PDB entry 8Z82 | electron microscopy, 2.40 A resolution | chains 9 and 0 of the 37 polymer chains in the assembly

# Chain 9
Molecule: Antenna complex, alpha/beta subunit
From: Halorhodospira halophila
UniProtKB: A1WXF8 (A1WXF8_HALHL); residues 1-67 here = UniProt positions 1-67
Sequence (67 residues; numbered 1 to 67; the number before each row is that of its first residue):
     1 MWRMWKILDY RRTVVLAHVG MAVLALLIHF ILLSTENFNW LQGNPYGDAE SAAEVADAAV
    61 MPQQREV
Not modelled in the structure: 47-67
Differences from the reference sequence: conflict Asn37 (Ser in A1WXF8), Gln42 (Glu in A1WXF8), Asp48 (Asn in A1WXF8), Asp57 (Glu in A1WXF8)
Bound ions: bacteriochlorophyll a Mg site 1 near His18 (its only coordinating residue here); bacteriochlorophyll a Mg site 2 near His29 (its only coordinating residue here)
Residues lining bound ligands:
  - bacteriochlorophyll a (BCL), molecule 1: Trp5, Tyr10, Thr13, Val14, Leu16, Ala17, His18, Gly20, Met21, Val23, Leu24, Leu27
  - bacteriochlorophyll a (BCL), molecule 2: Val14, Val15, His18, Val19, Met21, Ala22, Ala25, His29, Leu32, Trp40
  - bacteriochlorophyll a (BCL), molecule 3: Met21, Leu24, Ala25, Leu27, Ile28, His29, Ile31, Leu32, Phe38
  - spirilloxanthin (CRT), molecule 1: Met1, Arg3, Met4, Lys6, Ile7
  - spirilloxanthin (CRT), molecule 2: Ala25, Leu26, His29, Phe30, Leu33, Trp40
  - Ubiquinone-8 (UQ8): Val19, Val23, Phe30

# Chain 0
Molecule: Antenna complex, alpha/beta subunit
From: Halorhodospira halophila
UniProtKB: A1WXF9 (A1WXF9_HALHL); residues 3-76 here correspond to UniProt positions 1-74 (UniProt number = residue number - 2)
Sequence (74 residues; each row starts with the number of its first residue):
     3 MADEMRNVSD EEAKEFHAMF SQAFTVYIGV AVVAHILAWA WRPWIPGDEG FGAALIEGAN
    63 AVTAAVQSIA PIAA
Not modelled in the structure: 3-8, 54-76
Differences from the reference sequence: conflict Ile30 (Val28 in A1WXF9)
Bound ions: bacteriochlorophyll a Mg near His37 (its only coordinating residue here)
Residues lining bound ligands:
  - bacteriochlorophyll a (BCL), molecule 1: Met21, Phe22, Ala25, Phe26, Tyr29
  - bacteriochlorophyll a (BCL), molecule 2: Gln24, Ala25, Val28, Tyr29, Val32
  - bacteriochlorophyll a (BCL), molecule 3: Phe26, Tyr29, Ile30, Ala33, His37, Ala40, Trp46
  - bacteriochlorophyll a (BCL), molecule 4: Tyr29, Val32, Ala33, Ala36, His37, Ala40, Trp43

# Chain 9 / chain 0 interface
Pairs across the interface - 28 pairs, chain 9 then chain 0:
  Met1(9) with His19(0), hydrogen bond (backbone-side chain)
  Trp2(9) with Asp12(0); Ala15(0); Lys16(0); His19(0)
  Trp5(9) with Val10(0); Ala15(0); Phe18(0); His19(0), hydrogen bond; Phe22(0), hydrophobic
  Lys6(9) with Val10(0); Asp12(0), salt bridge; Ala15(0)
  Tyr10(9) with Phe18(0); Met21(0); Phe22(0)
  Met21(9) with Tyr29(0)
  Asn37(9) with Arg44(0), hydrogen bond (backbone-side chain); Phe53(0)
  Phe38(9) with Trp43(0); Arg44(0); Pro45(0); Trp46(0), hydrophobic; Phe53(0), hydrophobic
  Asn44(9) with Arg44(0), hydrogen bond (backbone-side chain)
  Tyr46(9) with Arg44(0); Pro45(0), hydrogen bond (side chain-backbone); Phe53(0)
Also at the interface, not in a pair above, chain 9 (12 interface residues in all): Trp40, Pro45

# Overview
12 residues of chain 9 face 14 of chain 0 across their interface; the contacts include 5 hydrogen bonds and 1
salt bridge. Among the polar pairs are Lys6(9)-Asp12(0), Met1(9)-His19(0) and Trp5(9)-His19(0). 3
bacteriochlorophyll a molecules are bound between chain 9 and chain 0.
Chain 9 is Antenna complex, alpha/beta subunit and chain 0 is Antenna complex, alpha/beta subunit, both from
Halorhodospira halophila; the structure, Photosynthetic LH1-RC-HiPIP complex from the purple bacterium
Halorhodospira halophila, was determined by electron microscopy, deposited together with 8Z83.
